Entry 4P24 (X-ray diffraction, 3.10 A resolution); this record covers chains E and G of the 7 polymer chains in the assembly.

Chain E (and G):
Molecule: Alpha-hemolysin
Source organism: Staphylococcus aureus subsp. aureus Mu50
Notes: chain G of this document is another copy of the same molecule, construct and numbering; everything in this record applies to it too
Reference sequence: Q99UU6 (Q99UU6_STAAM); residues 1-293 here correspond to UniProt positions 27-319 (UniProt number = residue number + 26)
Chain sequence (302 residues; numbered 0 to 301; the number before each row is that of its first residue; numbering starts at 0):
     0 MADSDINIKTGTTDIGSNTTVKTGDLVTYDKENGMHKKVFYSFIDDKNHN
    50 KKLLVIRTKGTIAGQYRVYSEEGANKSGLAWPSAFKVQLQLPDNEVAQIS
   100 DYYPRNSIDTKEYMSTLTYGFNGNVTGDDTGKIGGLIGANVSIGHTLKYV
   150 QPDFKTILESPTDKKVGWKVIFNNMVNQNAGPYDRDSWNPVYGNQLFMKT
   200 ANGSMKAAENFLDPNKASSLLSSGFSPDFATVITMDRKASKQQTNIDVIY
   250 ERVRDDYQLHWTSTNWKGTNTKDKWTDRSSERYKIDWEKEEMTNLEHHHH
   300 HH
Disordered / not traced: 0, 16-17, 294-301 (chain G: 0, 17, 294-301)
Construct notes: initiating methionine (0); engineered mutation Ala179 (Trp205 in Q99UU6), Ala200 (Arg226 in Q99UU6); expression tag (294-301)

Interface between chain E and chain G:
Contacting residue pairs (7; chain E residue first):
  Asp4(E) - Lys58(G)  hydrogen bond (backbone-side chain)
  Asn6(E) - Lys37(G)
  Asn6(E) - Phe39(G)
  Asn6(E) - Arg56(G)  hydrogen bond
  Asn6(E) - Lys58(G)
  Tyr112(E) - Asn178(G)
  Ser114(E) - Asn178(G)  hydrogen bond (side chain-backbone)
Other interface residues (no listed pair), chain E (5 interface residues in all): Ile5

In short:
Chain E and chain G each contribute 5 residues to their interface, with 3 hydrogen bonds. Polar contacts
include Asp4(E)-Lys58(G), Asn6(E)-Arg56(G) and Ser114(E)-Asn178(G).
Chain E and chain G are both Alpha-hemolysin (Staphylococcus aureus subsp. aureus Mu50); the structure, pore
forming toxin, was determined by X-ray diffraction together with 4YHD from the same study.
